PDB entry 5HJQ | X-ray diffraction, 2.30 A resolution | chain A

== Chain A ==
Molecule: LD10117p
Source organism: Drosophila melanogaster
Notes: fragment: TBC domain, residues 1-353
Reference sequence: Q9VIH7 (Q9VIH7_DROME); residue numbers follow UniProt; this construct covers 1-353
Amino-acid sequence (376 residues; numbered -22 to 353; the number before each row is that of its first residue; numbers below 1 keep their minus sign (Met-22 is residue -22)):
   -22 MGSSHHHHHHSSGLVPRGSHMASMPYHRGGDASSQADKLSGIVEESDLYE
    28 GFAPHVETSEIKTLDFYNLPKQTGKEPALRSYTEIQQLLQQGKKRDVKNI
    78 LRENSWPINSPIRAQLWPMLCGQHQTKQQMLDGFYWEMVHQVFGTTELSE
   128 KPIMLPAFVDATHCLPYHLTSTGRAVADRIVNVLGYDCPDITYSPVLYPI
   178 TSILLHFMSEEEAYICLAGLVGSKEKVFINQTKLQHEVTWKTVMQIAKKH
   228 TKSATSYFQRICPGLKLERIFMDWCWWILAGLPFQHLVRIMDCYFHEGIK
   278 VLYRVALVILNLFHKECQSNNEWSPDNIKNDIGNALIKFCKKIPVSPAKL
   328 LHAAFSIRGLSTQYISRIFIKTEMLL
Disordered / not traced: -22 to 54, 102-107, 345-353
Construct notes: initiating methionine (-22); expression tag (-21 to 0)
Ligand contacts: D-myo-inositol-1,4,5-triphosphate (I3P): Lys75, Arg79, Glu274, Lys277, Arg281, Arg335, Gly336, Leu337, Ser338, Thr339
UniProt features mapped onto this chain:
  - binding site (a 1,2-diacyl-sn-glycero-3-phospho-(1D-myo-inositol)): Lys75, Arg79, Lys277, Arg281, Arg335 to Thr339
  - mutagenesis: Arg79 (R79C: Loss of binding to liposomes containing phosphoinositides ...), Arg281 (R281C: Reduced binding to liposomes under low phosphatidylinositol 4,5-bisphosphate (PIP2) concentrations. Reduced binding to inositol 1,4,5-trisphosphate (IP3) ...), Arg335 (R335P: Little effect on binding to liposomes, phosphatidylinositol 4,5-bisphosphate and inositol 1,4,5-trisphosphate)
From the paper describing this entry:
  - binding site for D-myo-inositol-1,4,5-triphosphate: Lys75, Arg79, Lys277, Arg281, Arg335, Gly336, Thr339
  - mutagenesis - R79C (325 +/- 200 uM), R281C (180 +/- 100 uM), R335P: decreased binding to D-myo-inositol-1,4,5-triphosphate
  - mutagenesis - R79C, R79E/R281E/R335E: abolished binding to PI(4,5)P2
  - mutagenesis - R281C: decreased binding to PI(4,5)P2

== Overview ==
Ligands of chain A: D-myo-inositol-1,4,5-triphosphate. UniProt lists 9 residues binding
1,2-diacyl-sn-glycero-3-phospho-(1D-myo-inositol) and 3 mutagenesis sites. The paper reports a binding site
for D-myo-inositol-1,4,5-triphosphate at Lys75, Arg79 and Lys277 among others; R79C, R281C and R335P reduce
binding to D-myo-inositol-1,4,5-triphosphate.
Chain A is LD10117p (Drosophila melanogaster); the structure, Crystal structure of the TBC domain of
Skywalker/TBC1D24 from Drosophila melanogaster in complex with inositol(1,4,5)triphosphate, was determined by
X-ray diffraction together with 5HJN from the same study.
